PDB entry 3J9V | electron microscopy, 8.30 A resolution (very low resolution: no residue pairs are listed; an interface is given only as per-side residue counts) | chains E and F of the 28 polymer chains in the assembly

== Chain E ==
Name: V-type proton ATPase catalytic subunit A
Source organism: Saccharomyces cerevisiae
Notes: EC 3.6.3.14, 3.1.-.-
UniProtKB: P17255 (VATA_YEAST); the construct lacks a stretch of the UniProt sequence, so the offset changes along the chain: 1-282 = UniProt 2-283; 283-616 = UniProt 738-1071
Chain sequence (616 residues; row label = number of the first residue in the row):
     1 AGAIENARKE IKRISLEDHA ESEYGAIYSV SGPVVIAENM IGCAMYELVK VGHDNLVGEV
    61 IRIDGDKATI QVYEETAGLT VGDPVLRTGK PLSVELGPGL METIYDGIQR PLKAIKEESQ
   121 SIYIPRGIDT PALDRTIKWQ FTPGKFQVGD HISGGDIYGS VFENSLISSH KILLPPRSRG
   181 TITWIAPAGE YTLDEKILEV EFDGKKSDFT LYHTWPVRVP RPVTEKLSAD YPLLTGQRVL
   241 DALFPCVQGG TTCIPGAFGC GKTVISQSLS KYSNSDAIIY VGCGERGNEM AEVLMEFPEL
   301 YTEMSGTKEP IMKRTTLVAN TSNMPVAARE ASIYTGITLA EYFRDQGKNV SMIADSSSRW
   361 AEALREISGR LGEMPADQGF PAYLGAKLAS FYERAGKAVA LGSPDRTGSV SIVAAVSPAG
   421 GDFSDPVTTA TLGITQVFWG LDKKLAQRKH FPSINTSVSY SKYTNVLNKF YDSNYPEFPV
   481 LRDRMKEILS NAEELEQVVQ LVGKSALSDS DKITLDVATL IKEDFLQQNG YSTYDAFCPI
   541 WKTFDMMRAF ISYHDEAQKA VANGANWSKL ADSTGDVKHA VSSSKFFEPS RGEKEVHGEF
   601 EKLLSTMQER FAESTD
Disordered / not traced: 1-23
Curated features (UniProtKB/Swiss-Prot):
  - binding site (ATP): Gly256 to Thr263
  - modified residue: Ala1 (N-acetylalanine), Thr130 (Phosphothreonine), Ser403 (Phosphoserine), Ser473 (Phosphoserine)

== Chain F ==
Name: V-type proton ATPase subunit B
Source organism: Saccharomyces cerevisiae
UniProtKB: P16140 (VATB_YEAST); residues 1-517 here = UniProt positions 1-517
Chain sequence (517 residues; each row starts with the number of its first residue):
     1 MVLSDKELFA INKKAVEQGF NVKPRLNYNT VSGVNGPLVI LEKVKFPRYN EIVNLTLPDG
    61 TVRQGQVLEI RGDRAIVQVF EGTSGIDVKK TTVEFTGESL RIPVSEDMLG RIFDGSGRPI
   121 DNGPKVFAED YLDINGSPIN PYARIYPEEM ISTGVSAIDT MNSIARGQKI PIFSASGLPH
   181 NEIAAQICRQ AGLVRPTKDV HDGHEENFSI VFAAMGVNLE TARFFKQDFE ENGSLERTSL
   241 FLNLANDPTI ERIITPRLAL TTAEYLAYQT ERHVLTILTD MSSYADALRE VSAAREEVPG
   301 RRGYPGYMYT DLSTIYERAG RVEGRNGSIT QIPILTMPND DITHPIPDLT GYITEGQIFV
   361 DRQLHNKGIY PPINVLPSLS RLMKSAIGEG MTRKDHGDVS NQLYAKYAIG KDAAAMKAVV
   421 GEEALSIEDK LSLEFLEKFE KTFITQGAYE DRTVFESLDQ AWSLLRIYPK EMLNRISPKI
   481 LDEFYDRARD DADEDEEDPD TRSSGKKKDA SQEESLI
Disordered / not traced: 1-28, 486-517
Curated features (UniProtKB/Swiss-Prot):
  - binding site (ATP): Arg381
  - modified residue (Phosphoserine): Ser4, Ser137, Ser503, Ser504, Ser511, Ser515
  - cross-link (Glycyl lysine isopeptide (Lys-Gly)): Lys14 (interchain with G-Cter in ubiquitin), Lys508 (interchain with G-Cter in ubiquitin)

== Chain E / chain F interface ==
At this resolution (8 A) residue pairs are not listed: 55 residues of chain E and 52 of chain F lie at the interface.

== Overview ==
55 residues of chain E face 52 of chain F across their interface. UniProt lists 8 ATP-binding residues on
chain E; ATP-binding residue Arg381(F) on chain F.
Here chain E is V-type proton ATPase catalytic subunit A and chain F is V-type proton ATPase subunit B, both
from Saccharomyces cerevisiae. Entry 3J9V (Yeast V-ATPase state 3) was determined by electron microscopy (same
publication as 3J9T and 3J9U).
